Entry 8V3T (electron microscopy, 2.70 A resolution); this record covers chains B and i of the 42 polymer chains in the assembly.

# Chain B (and i)
Name: Tube (CD1364)
From: Clostridioides difficile
Notes: chain i of this document is another copy of the same molecule, construct and numbering; everything in this record applies to it too
UniProt: A0A031WFC4 (A0A031WFC4_CLODI); residue numbers follow UniProt; this construct covers 1-142
Chain sequence (142 residues; numbered 1 to 142; the number before each row is that of its first residue):
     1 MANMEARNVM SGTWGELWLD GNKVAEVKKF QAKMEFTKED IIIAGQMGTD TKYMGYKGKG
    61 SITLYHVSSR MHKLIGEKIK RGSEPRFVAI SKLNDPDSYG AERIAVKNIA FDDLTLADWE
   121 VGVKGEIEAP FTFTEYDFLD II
Unresolved in the structure: 1-2

# How chain B and chain i interact
Pairs across the interface (9; chain B residue first):
  Arg7(B) - Glu84(i)  hydrogen bond (side chain-backbone)
  Arg7(B) - Arg86(i)
  Trp14(B) - Arg81(i)
  Trp14(B) - Gly82(i)
  Pro96(B) - Arg81(i)
  Pro96(B) - Ser83(i)
  Asp97(B) - Gly82(i)
  Asp97(B) - Ser83(i)
  Asp97(B) - Glu84(i)

# In short
The interface between chain B and chain i involves 4 residues on one side and 5 on the other, with 1 hydrogen
bond. Its one hydrogen-bonded contact is Arg7(B)-Glu84(i).
Chain B and chain i are both Tube (CD1364) (Clostridioides difficile); the structure, CryoEM Structure of
Diffocin - precontracted - Collar, was determined by electron microscopy, deposited together with 8V3W, 8V3X,
8V3Z, 8V40, 8V41 and 8V43.
